Entry 7OGN (X-ray diffraction, 2.20 A resolution); this record covers chains B and E of the 6 polymer chains in the assembly.

[Chain B]
Protein: Tubulin beta-2B chain
Source organism: Bos taurus
Reference sequence: Q6B856 (TBB2B_BOVIN); the author numbering skips numbers that UniProt does not, so the offset changes along the chain: 1-42 = UniProt 1-42; 45-360 = UniProt 43-358; 369-455 = UniProt 359-445
Chain sequence (445 residues; numbered 1 to 455; 10 numbers in that range are skipped by the numbering (no residue carries them; nothing is unmodelled there); the number before each row is that of its first residue):
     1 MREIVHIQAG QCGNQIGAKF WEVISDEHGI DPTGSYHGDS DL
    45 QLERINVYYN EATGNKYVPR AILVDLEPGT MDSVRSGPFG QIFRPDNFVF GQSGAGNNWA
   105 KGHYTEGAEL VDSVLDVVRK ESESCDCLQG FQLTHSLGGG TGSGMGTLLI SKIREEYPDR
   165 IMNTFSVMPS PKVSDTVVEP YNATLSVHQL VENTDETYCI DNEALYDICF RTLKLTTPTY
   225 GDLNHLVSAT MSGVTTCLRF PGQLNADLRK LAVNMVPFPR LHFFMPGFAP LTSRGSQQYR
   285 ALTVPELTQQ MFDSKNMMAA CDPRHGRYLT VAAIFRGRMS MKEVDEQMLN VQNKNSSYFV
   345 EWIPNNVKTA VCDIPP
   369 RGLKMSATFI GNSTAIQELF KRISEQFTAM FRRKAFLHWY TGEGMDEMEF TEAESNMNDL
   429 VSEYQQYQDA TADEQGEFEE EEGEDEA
Unresolved in the structure: 57, 277-282, 439-455
Metal / ion sites: Mg2+: Gln-11 (together with GDP); Ca2+ near Glu-113 (its only coordinating residue here)
Residues lining bound ligands:
  - GDP (guanosine-5'-diphosphate): Gly-10, Gln-11, Cys-12, Gln-15, Ile-16, Asp-69, Ala-99, Asn-101, Ser-140, Gly-142, Gly-143, Gly-144, Thr-145, Gly-146, Ser-147, Val-171, Pro-173, Val-177, Asp-179, Glu-183, Asn-206, Leu-209, Tyr-224, Leu-227, Asn-228
  - Mebendazole (V95; methyl N-(6-benzoyl-1H-benzimidazol-2-yl)carbamate): Tyr-52, Gln-136, Asn-167, Phe-169, Glu-200, Tyr-202, Val-238, Thr-239, Cys-241, Leu-242, Leu-248, Leu-252, Leu-255, Met-259, Ala-316, Ala-317, Ile-318, Lys-352, Thr-353, Ala-354, Ile-378
What the authors report for this chain:
  - binding site for Mebendazole: Asn-167, Glu-200, Leu-248, Leu-255, Ala-316, Ala-354

[Chain E]
Protein: Stathmin-4
Source organism: Rattus norvegicus
Reference sequence: P63043 (STMN4_RAT); numbering as in UniProt (aligned over 1-189)
Chain sequence (189 residues; numbered 1 to 189; the number before each row is that of its first residue):
     1 MTLAAYKEKM KELPLVSLFC SCFLSDPLNK SSYKYEADTV DLNWCVISDM EVIELNKCTS
    61 GQSFEVILKP PSFDGVPEFN ASLPRRRDPS LEEIQKKLEA AEERRKYQEA ELLKHLAEKR
   121 EHEREVIQKA IEENNNFIKM AKEKLAQKME SNKENREAHL AAMLERLQEK DKHAEEVRKN
   181 KELKEEASR
Unresolved in the structure: 1-49, 72-87, 186-189

[How chain B and chain E interact]
Contacting residue pairs - 24 pairs, chain B then chain E:
  His-107(B) / Lys-119(E)  hydrogen bond
  Tyr-108(B) / His-122(E)  hydrogen bond
  Tyr-108(B) / Glu-123(E)
  Tyr-108(B) / Val-126(E)  hydrophobic
  Tyr-108(B) / Ile-127(E)
  Leu-152(B) / Glu-123(E)
  Ser-155(B) / Leu-116(E)
  Ser-155(B) / Lys-119(E)
  Ser-155(B) / Arg-120(E)  hydrogen bond
  Lys-156(B) / Arg-120(E)
  Lys-156(B) / Glu-123(E)  salt bridge
  Arg-158(B) / Leu-112(E)
  Glu-159(B) / Leu-116(E)
  Glu-159(B) / Arg-120(E)  salt bridge
  Gln-193(B) / Lys-119(E)
  Glu-196(B) / His-115(E)  salt bridge
  Glu-411(B) / Val-126(E)
  Glu-411(B) / Ala-130(E)
  Gly-412(B) / Val-126(E)
  Gly-412(B) / Lys-129(E)
  Gly-412(B) / Ala-130(E)
  Met-413(B) / Val-126(E)
  Asp-414(B) / Lys-129(E)  salt bridge
  Glu-417(B) / His-122(E)  salt bridge
Interface residues without a listed pair, chain B (17 interface residues in all): Thr-109, Pro-162, Gly-410
Interface residues without a listed pair, chain E (13 interface residues in all): Glu-109, Leu-113

[In short]
The interface between chain B and chain E involves 17 residues on one side and 13 on the other, with 3
hydrogen bonds and 5 salt bridges. Among the polar pairs are Lys-156(B)/Glu-123(E), Glu-159(B)/Arg-120(E) and
Glu-196(B)/His-115(E). From the paper: a binding site for Mebendazole at Asn-167(B), Glu-200(B) and Leu-248(B)
among others.
Chain B is Tubulin beta-2B chain (Bos taurus) and chain E is Stathmin-4 (Rattus norvegicus); the structure,
Crystal structure of T2R-TTL -mebendazole complex, was determined by X-ray diffraction, deposited together
with 7ODN.
